Entry 8D8L (electron microscopy, 2.60 A resolution); this record covers chains 0 and a of the 35 polymer chains in the assembly.

# Chain 0
Molecule: Probable S-adenosyl-L-methionine-dependent RNA methyltransferase RSM22, mitochondrial
Source organism: Saccharomyces cerevisiae
Notes: EC 2.1.1.-
Reference sequence: P36056 (RT22_YEAST); residue numbers follow UniProt; this construct covers 1-628
Amino-acid sequence (628 residues; each row starts with the number of its first residue):
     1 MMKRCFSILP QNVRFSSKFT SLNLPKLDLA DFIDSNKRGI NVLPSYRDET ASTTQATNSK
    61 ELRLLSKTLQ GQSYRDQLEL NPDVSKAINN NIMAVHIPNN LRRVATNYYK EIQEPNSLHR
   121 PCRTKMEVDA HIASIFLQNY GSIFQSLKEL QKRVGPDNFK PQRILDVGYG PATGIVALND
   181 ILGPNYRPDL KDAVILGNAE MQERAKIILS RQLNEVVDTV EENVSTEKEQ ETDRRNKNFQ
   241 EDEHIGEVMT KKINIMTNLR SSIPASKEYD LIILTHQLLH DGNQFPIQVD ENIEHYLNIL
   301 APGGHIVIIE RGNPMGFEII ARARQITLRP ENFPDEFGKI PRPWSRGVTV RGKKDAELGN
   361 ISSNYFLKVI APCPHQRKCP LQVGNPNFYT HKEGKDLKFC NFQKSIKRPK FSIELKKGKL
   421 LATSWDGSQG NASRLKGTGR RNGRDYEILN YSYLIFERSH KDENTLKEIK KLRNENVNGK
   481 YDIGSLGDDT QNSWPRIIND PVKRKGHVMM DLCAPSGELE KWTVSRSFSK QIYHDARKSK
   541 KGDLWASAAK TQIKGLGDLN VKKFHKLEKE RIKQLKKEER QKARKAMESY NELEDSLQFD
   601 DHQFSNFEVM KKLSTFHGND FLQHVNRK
Not modelled in the structure: 1-60, 214-254, 345-363, 427-441, 565-573, 592-628
Bound ions: 4Fe-4S cluster Fe: Cys373, Cys379, Cys400, Cys513
Residues lining bound ligands: 4Fe-4S cluster (SF4): Phe317, Arg324, Pro372, Cys373, Pro374, His375, Cys379, Pro380, Leu381, Cys400, Arg496, Cys513
Swiss-Prot annotation at these positions:
  - binding site ([4Fe-4S] cluster): Cys373, Cys379, Cys400, Cys513

# Chain a
Molecule: 15S ribosomal RNA
Source organism: Saccharomyces cerevisiae
Sequence (1713 nucleotides; row label = number of the first residue in the row; numbers below 1 keep their minus sign (U-63 is residue -63)):
   -63 UUUUAUAUAA UAAUAAUAAU AUAUAUAUAU AUAUAUUAUU AUAUUAGUUA UAUAAUAAGG
    -3 AAAAGUAAAA AAUUUAUAAG AAUAUGAUGU UGGUUCAGAU UAAGCGCUAA AUAAGGACAU
    57 GACACAUGCG AAUCAUACGU UUAUUAUUGA UAAGAUAAUA AAUAUGUGGU GUAAACGUGA
   117 GUAAUUUUAU UAGGAAUUAA UGAACUAUAG AAUAAGCUAA AUACUUAAUA UAUUAUUAUA
   177 UAAAAAUAAU UUAUAUAAUA AAAAGGAUAU AUAUAUAAUA UAUAUUUAUC UAUAGUCAAG
   237 CCAAUAAUGG UUUAGGUAGU AGGUUUAUUA AGAGUUAAAC CUAGCCAACG AUCCAUAAUC
   297 GAUAAUGAAA GUUAGAACGA UCACGUUGAC UCUGAAAUAU AGUCAAUAUC UAUAAGAUAC
   357 AGCAGUGAGG AAUAUUGGAC AAUGAUCGAA AGAUUGAUCC AGUUACUUAU UAGGAUGAUA
   417 UAUAAAAAUA UUUUAUUUUA UUUAUAAAUA UUAAAUAUUU AUAAUAAUAA UAAUAAUAAU
   477 AUAUAUAUAU AAAUUGAUUA AAAAUAAAAU CCAUAAAUAA UUAAAAUAAU GAUAUUAAUU
   537 ACCAUAUAUA UUUUUAUAUG GAUAUAUAUA UUAAUAAUAA UAUUAAUUUU AUUAUUAUUA
   597 AUAAUAUAUU UUAAUAGUCC UGACUAAUAU UUGUGCCAGC AGUCGCGGUA ACACAAAGAG
   657 GGCGAGCGUU AAUCAUAAUG GUUUAAAGGA UCCGUAGAAU GAAUUAUAUA UUAUAAUUUA
   717 GAGUUAAUAA AAUAUAAUUA AAGAAUUAUA AUAGUAAAGA UGAAAUAAUA AUAAUAAUUA
   777 UAAGACUAAU AUAUGUGAAA AUAUUAAUUA AAUAUUAACU GACAUUGAGG GAUUAAAACU
   837 AGAGUAGCGA AACGGAUUCG AUACCCGUGU AGUUCUAGUA GUAAACUAUG AAUACAAUUA
   897 UUUAUAAUAU AUAUUAUAUA UAAAUAAUAA AUGAAAAUGA AAGUAUUCCA CCUGAAGAGU
   957 ACGUUAGCAA UAAUGAAACU CAAAACAAUA GACGGUUACA GACUUAAGCA GUGGAGCAUG
  1017 UUAUUUAAUU CGAUAAUCCA CGACUAACCU UACCAUAUUU UGAAUAUUAU AAUAAUUAUU
  1077 AUAAUUAUUA UAUUACAGGC GUUACAUUGU UGUCUUUAGU UCGUGCUGCA AAGUUUUAGA
  1137 UUAAGUUCAU AAACGAACAA AACUCCAUAU AUAUAAUUUU AAUUAUAUAU AAUUUUAUAU
  1197 UAUUUAUUAA UAUAAAGAAA GGAAUUAAGA CAAAUCAUAA UGAUCCUUAU AAUAUGGGUA
  1257 AUAGACGUGC UAUAAUAAAA UGAUAAUAAA AUUAUAUAAA AUAUAUUUAA UUAUAUUUAA
  1317 UUAAUAAUAU AAAACAUUUU AAUUUUUAAU AUAUUUUUUU AUUAUAUAUU AAUAUGAAUU
  1377 AUAAUCUGAA AUUCGAUUAU AUGAAAAAAG AAUUGCUAGU AAUACGUAAA UUAGUAUGUU
  1437 ACGGUGAAUA UUCUAACUGU UUCGCACUAA UCACUCAUCA CGCGUUGAAA CAUAUUAUUA
  1497 UCUUAUUAUU UAUAUAAUAU UUUUUAAUAA AUAUUAAUAA UUAUUAAUUU AUAUUUAUUU
  1557 AUAUCAGAAA UAAUAUGAAU UAAUGCGAAG UUGAAAUACA GUUACCGUAG GGGAACCUGC
  1617 GGUGGGCUUA UAAAUAUCUU AAAUAUUCUU ACA
Not modelled in the structure: -63 to 12, 86-88, 167-171, 211-213, 421-477, 546-549, 564-599, 705-707, 906-910, 1075-1077, 1362-1366, 1529-1535
Bound ions: Mg2+ site 1 near A33 (its only coordinating residue here); Mg2+ site 2: A55, G115; Mg2+ site 3 near A110 (its only coordinating residue here); Mg2+ site 4: G115, A294; Mg2+ site 5: A116, G117, A294; Mg2+ site 6 near A159 (its only coordinating residue here); Mg2+ site 7: U247, A287, U288; Mg2+ site 8 near U256 (its only coordinating residue here); Mg2+ site 9: G259 (shared with 1 residue of chain Q); Mg2+ site 10 near G270 (its only coordinating residue here); Mg2+ site 11: A312, A313; Mg2+ site 12 near A313 (its only coordinating residue here); 32 more Mg2+ sites not listed

# Interface between chain 0 and chain a
Contacting residue pairs (109; chain 0 residue first):
  Gln77(0) - A1019(a)  phosphate contact
  Tyr109(0) - A1032(a)  sugar contact
  Tyr109(0) - U1033(a)  sugar contact
  Ile112(0) - A1032(a)  sugar contact
  Gln113(0) - U1033(a)  phosphate contact
  His119(0) - A1032(a)  base contact
  Arg123(0) - U854(a)  salt bridge to the phosphate
  Arg123(0) - C855(a)  salt bridge to the phosphate
  Ser134(0) - A1032(a)  base contact
  Ile135(0) - A1032(a)  base contact
  Gln138(0) - A1032(a)  base contact
  Asn139(0) - A1032(a)  hydrogen bond to the base
  His280(0) - C855(a)  sugar contact
  Asp281(0) - C855(a)  hydrogen bond to the base
  Gln284(0) - G1589(a)  hydrogen bond to the phosphate
  Ile287(0) - U1588(a)  phosphate contact
  Gln288(0) - C855(a)  hydrogen bond to the base
  Arg311(0) - A1032(a)  salt bridge to the phosphate
  Gly312(0) - A1031(a)  sugar contact
  Asn313(0) - A1031(a)  sugar contact
  Asn313(0) - A1032(a)  phosphate contact
  Pro314(0) - A1031(a)  base contact
  Tyr389(0) - A1031(a)  base contact
  Thr390(0) - C1468(a)  hydrogen bond to the base
  His391(0) - C1468(a)  base contact
  Lys392(0) - C1227(a)  salt bridge to the phosphate
  Lys395(0) - A1228(a)  salt bridge to the phosphate
  Lys398(0) - A1100(a)  salt bridge to the phosphate
  Phe399(0) - A1031(a)  sugar contact
  Gln403(0) - U1030(a)  base contact
  Arg408(0) - C1034(a)  salt bridge to the phosphate
  Arg408(0) - C1035(a)  salt bridge to the phosphate
  Lys416(0) - U1033(a)  hydrogen bond to the phosphate
  Lys416(0) - C1034(a)  salt bridge to the phosphate
  Lys419(0) - U1001(a)  salt bridge to the phosphate
  Lys419(0) - A1002(a)  phosphate contact
  Leu421(0) - U1033(a)  hydrogen bond to the sugar
  Leu421(0) - C1034(a)  sugar contact
  Ala422(0) - U1033(a)  base contact
  Ala422(0) - C1034(a)  sugar contact
  Thr423(0) - U1033(a)  hydrogen bond to the base
  Ser424(0) - U1033(a)  base contact
  Trp425(0) - U1033(a)  stacking on the base
  Asn442(0) - G1016(a)  base contact
  Asn442(0) - U1017(a)  hydrogen bond to the base
  Asn442(0) - C1035(a)  sugar contact
  Asn442(0) - C1037(a)  hydrogen bond to the base
  Asn442(0) - C1262(a)  hydrogen bond to the base
  Asn442(0) - G1263(a)  sugar contact
  Gly443(0) - C1035(a)  phosphate contact
  Gly443(0) - C1262(a)  hydrogen bond to the sugar
  Arg444(0) - C1035(a)  salt bridge to the phosphate
  Arg444(0) - A1036(a)  salt bridge to the phosphate
  Asp445(0) - G1260(a)  hydrogen bond to the base
  Asp445(0) - A1261(a)  sugar contact
  Tyr446(0) - U1018(a)  hydrogen bond to the sugar
  Tyr446(0) - A1036(a)  base contact
  Glu447(0) - C1034(a)  phosphate contact
  Asn450(0) - U1030(a)  hydrogen bond to the sugar
  Asn450(0) - A1031(a)  sugar contact
  Asn450(0) - A1032(a)  hydrogen bond to the phosphate
  Ile498(0) - A1100(a)  hydrogen bond to the base
  Asn499(0) - A1100(a)  hydrogen bond to the base
  Asp500(0) - U1030(a)  hydrogen bond to the base
  Val502(0) - U1098(a)  sugar contact
  Arg504(0) - G1097(a)  hydrogen bond to the phosphate
  Arg504(0) - U1098(a)  salt bridge to the phosphate
  Lys505(0) - C1049(a)  phosphate contact
  Lys505(0) - C1050(a)  phosphate contact
  Lys505(0) - U1246(a)  sugar contact
  Lys505(0) - A1247(a)  salt bridge to the phosphate
  His507(0) - G1097(a)  sugar contact
  His507(0) - U1246(a)  stacking on the base
  Met509(0) - G1097(a)  sugar contact
  Met509(0) - U1098(a)  sugar contact
  Asp511(0) - A1100(a)  hydrogen bond to the sugar
  Leu519(0) - A1100(a)  base contact
  Lys521(0) - U1098(a)  hydrogen bond to the sugar
  Lys521(0) - C1101(a)  salt bridge to the phosphate
  Thr523(0) - U1246(a)  base contact
  Arg526(0) - C1050(a)  salt bridge to the phosphate
  Arg526(0) - U1246(a)  salt bridge to the phosphate
  Ser527(0) - A1245(a)  phosphate contact
  Arg537(0) - A1024(a)  salt bridge to the phosphate
  Arg537(0) - U1025(a)  salt bridge to the phosphate
  Lys538(0) - U1022(a)  base contact
  Lys538(0) - A1024(a)  salt bridge to the phosphate
  Lys550(0) - C1242(a)  phosphate contact
  Thr551(0) - C1241(a)  phosphate contact
  Thr551(0) - C1242(a)  phosphate contact
  Gly557(0) - A1100(a)  base contact
  Leu559(0) - A1102(a)  phosphate contact
  Gln574(0) - C642(a)  hydrogen bond to the phosphate
  Leu575(0) - A1465(a)  base contact
  Lys576(0) - G22(a)  phosphate contact
  Lys577(0) - U19(a)  phosphate contact
  Lys577(0) - A20(a)  salt bridge to the phosphate
  Lys577(0) - G641(a)  salt bridge to the phosphate
  Glu578(0) - C642(a)  phosphate contact
  Arg580(0) - A20(a)  salt bridge to the phosphate
  Arg580(0) - U21(a)  salt bridge to the phosphate
  Arg580(0) - G22(a)  salt bridge to the phosphate
  Arg580(0) - A23(a)  salt bridge to the phosphate
  Gln581(0) - C640(a)  sugar contact
  Gln581(0) - G641(a)  sugar contact
  Arg584(0) - U19(a)  salt bridge to the phosphate
  Arg584(0) - A20(a)  salt bridge to the phosphate
  Arg584(0) - U21(a)  hydrogen bond to the base
  Lys585(0) - G618(a)  hydrogen bond to the sugar
Interface residues without a listed pair, chain 0 (87 interface residues in all): Pro115, Asn116, His276, Pro286, Leu381, Asn387, Asn401, Gly418, Leu420, Asp426, Ile448, Gly506, Tyr533, Ile553, Leu556, Glu588
Interface residues without a listed pair, chain a (59 interface residues in all): A619, A1029, A1051, U1099, A1226, U1240, U1409, U1464, U1587

# Summary
87 residues of chain 0 face 59 of chain a across their interface; the contacts include 25 hydrogen bonds, 28
salt bridges and 2 aromatic stacking contacts. Polar pairs include Asn139(0)-A1032(a), Asp281(0)-C855(a) and
Gln288(0)-C855(a). Bound to chain 0: 4Fe-4S cluster.
Here chain 0 is Probable S-adenosyl-L-methionine-dependent RNA methyltransferase RSM22, mitochondrial and
chain a is 15S ribosomal RNA, both from Saccharomyces cerevisiae. Entry 8D8L (Yeast mitochondrial small
subunit assembly intermediate (State 3)) was determined by electron microscopy together with 8D8J and 8D8K
from the same study.
